PDB entry 7Z16 | electron microscopy, 2.09 A resolution | chains J and K of the 12 polymer chains in the assembly

# Chain J
Protein: Putative phosphonates utilization ATP-binding protein PhnK
From: Escherichia coli
UniProtKB: P16678 (PHNK_ECOLI); residues 1-252 here = UniProt positions 1-252
Chain sequence (291 residues; each row starts with the number of its first residue):
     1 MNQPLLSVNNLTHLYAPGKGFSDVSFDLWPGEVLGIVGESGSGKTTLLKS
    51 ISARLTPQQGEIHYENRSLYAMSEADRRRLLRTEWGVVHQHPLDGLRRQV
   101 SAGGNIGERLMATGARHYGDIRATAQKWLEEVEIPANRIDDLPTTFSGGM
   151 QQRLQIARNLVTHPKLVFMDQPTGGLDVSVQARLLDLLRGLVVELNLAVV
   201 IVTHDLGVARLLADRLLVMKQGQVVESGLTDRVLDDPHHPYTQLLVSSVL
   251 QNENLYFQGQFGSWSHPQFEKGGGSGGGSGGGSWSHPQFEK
Disordered / not traced: 1-2, 253-291
Construct notes: engineered mutation Gln171 (Glu in P16678); expression tag (253-291)
Swiss-Prot annotation at these positions:
  - binding site (ATP): Gly38 to Thr45
What the authors report for this chain:
  - catalytic residues: Tyr15, Gln90, Asp170, His204 (proposed by the authors, not directly observed)
  - mutagenesis - R78A/R82A: abolished growth

# Chain K
Protein: Alpha-D-ribose 1-methylphosphonate 5-triphosphate synthase subunit PhnL
From: Escherichia coli
Notes: EC 2.7.8.37
UniProtKB: P16679 (PHNL_ECOLI); residues 1-226 here = UniProt positions 1-226
Chain sequence (226 residues; each row starts with the number of its first residue):
     1 MINVQNVSKTFILHQQNGVRLPVLNRASLTVNAGECVVLHGHSGSGKSTL
    51 LRSLYANYLPDEGQIQIKHGDEWVDLVTAPARKVVEIRKTTVGWVSQFLR
   101 VIPRISALEVVMQPLLDTGVPREACAAKAARLLTRLNVPERLWHLAPSTF
   151 SGGEQQRVNIARGFIVDYPILLLDEPTASLDAKNSAAVVELIREAKTRGA
   201 AIVGIFHDEAVRNDVADRLHPMGASS
Disordered / not traced: 225-226
What the authors report for this chain:
  - mutagenesis - E175Q: abolished growth in response to phosphonate
  - catalytic residues: Glu175

# Chain J / chain K interface
Residue-residue contacts - 8 pairs, chain J then chain K:
  Ser247(J) with Pro103(K); Ser148(K), hydrogen bond (backbone-side chain)
  Ser248(J) with Pro103(K); Arg104(K)
  Val249(J) with Pro103(K)
  Leu250(J) with Pro103(K), hydrophobic
  Gln251(J) with Arg100(K), hydrogen bond (backbone-side chain)
  Asn252(J) with Arg100(K), hydrogen bond (backbone-side chain)
Other interface residues (no listed pair), chain K (6 interface residues in all): Phe98, Thr149

# Overview
Chain J and chain K each contribute 6 residues to their interface; the contacts include 3 hydrogen bonds.
Among the polar pairs are Ser247(J)-Ser148(K), Gln251(J)-Arg100(K) and Asn252(J)-Arg100(K). From UniProt: 8
ATP-binding residues on chain J. The paper reports catalytic residues Tyr15(J), Gln90(J) and Glu175(K) among
others; R78A/R82A of chain J abolish growth.
Chain J is Putative phosphonates utilization ATP-binding protein PhnK and chain K is Alpha-D-ribose
1-methylphosphonate 5-triphosphate synthase subunit PhnL, both from Escherichia coli; the structure, E. coli
C-P lyase bound to PhnK/PhnL dual ABC dimer with AMPPNP and PhnK E171Q mutation, was determined by electron
microscopy together with 7Z15, 7Z17, 7Z18 and 7Z19 from the same study.
